Entry 5S5K (X-ray diffraction, 2.41 A resolution); this record covers chains D and E of the 6 polymer chains in the assembly.

# Chain D
Molecule: Tubulin beta-2B chain
Organism: Bos taurus
UniProtKB: Q6B856 (TBB2B_BOVIN); the author numbering skips numbers that UniProt does not, so the offset changes along the chain: 1-42 = UniProt 1-42; 45-360 = UniProt 43-358; 369-455 = UniProt 359-445
Chain sequence (445 residues; row label = number of the first residue in the row; note: 10 numbers in that range are skipped by the numbering (no residue carries them; nothing is unmodelled there)):
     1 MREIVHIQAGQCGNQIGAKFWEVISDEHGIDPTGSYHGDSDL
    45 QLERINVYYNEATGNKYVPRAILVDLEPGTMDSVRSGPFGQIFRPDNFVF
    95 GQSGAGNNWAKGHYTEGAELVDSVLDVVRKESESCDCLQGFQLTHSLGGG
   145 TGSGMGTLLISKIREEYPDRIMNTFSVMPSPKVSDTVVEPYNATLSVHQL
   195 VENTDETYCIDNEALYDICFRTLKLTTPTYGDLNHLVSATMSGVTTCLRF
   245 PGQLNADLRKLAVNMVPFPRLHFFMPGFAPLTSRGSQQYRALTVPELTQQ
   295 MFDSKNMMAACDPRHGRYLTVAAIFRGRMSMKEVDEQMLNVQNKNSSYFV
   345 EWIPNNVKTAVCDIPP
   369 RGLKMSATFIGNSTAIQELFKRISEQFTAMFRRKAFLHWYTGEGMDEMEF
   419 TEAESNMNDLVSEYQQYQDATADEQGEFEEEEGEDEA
Disordered / not traced: 281-282, 442-455
Metal / ion sites: Mg2+: Q11 (together with GDP)
Small-molecule neighbours: GDP (guanosine-5'-diphosphate): G10, Q11, C12, Q15, I16, A99, N101, S140, G142, G143, G144, T145, G146, V171, P173, V177, S178, E183, N206, L209, Y224, L227, N228
Swiss-Prot annotation at these positions:
  - motif: M1 to I4 (MREI motif)
  - binding site (GTP): Q11, E71, S140, G144, T145, G146, N206, N228
  - binding site (Mg(2+)): E71
  - modified residue: S40 (Phosphoserine), T57 (Phosphothreonine), K60 (N6-acetyllysine), S174 (Phosphoserine), T287 (Phosphothreonine), T292 (Phosphothreonine), R320 (Omega-N-methylarginine), E448 (5-glutamyl polyglutamate)
  - cross-link (Glycyl lysine isopeptide (Lys-Gly)): K60 (interchain with G-Cter in ubiquitin), K326 (interchain with G-Cter in ubiquitin)

# Chain E
Molecule: Stathmin-4
Organism: Rattus norvegicus
UniProtKB: P63043 (STMN4_RAT); residues 5-145 here correspond to UniProt positions 49-189 (UniProt number = residue number + 44)
Chain sequence (143 residues; row label = number of the first residue in the row):
     3 MADMEVIELNKCTSGQSFEVILKPPSFDGVPEFNASLPRRRDPSLEEIQK
    53 KLEAAEERRKYQEAELLKHLAEKREHEREVIQKAIEENNNFIKMAKEKLA
   103 QKMESNKENREAHLAAMLERLQEKDKHAEEVRKNKELKEEASR
Disordered / not traced: 3-5, 29-43, 144-145
Sequence notes: initiating methionine (3); expression tag (4)
Swiss-Prot annotation at these positions:
  - modified residue: S46 (Phosphoserine)

# How chain D and chain E interact
Contacting residue pairs - 26 pairs, chain D then chain E:
  Y108(D) - H129(E)  hydrogen bond
  Y108(D) - A130(E)  hydrophobic
  Y108(D) - V133(E)  hydrophobic
  Y108(D) - R134(E)  hydrogen bond (backbone-side chain)
  T109(D) - K137(E)
  A112(D) - R134(E)
  S155(D) - L123(E)
  S155(D) - K126(E)
  K156(D) - D127(E)  salt bridge
  R158(D) - L123(E)
  E159(D) - L120(E)
  E159(D) - L123(E)
  E159(D) - Q124(E)
  E159(D) - D127(E)
  P162(D) - M119(E)
  D163(D) - R112(E)  salt bridge
  Q193(D) - K126(E)  hydrogen bond
  N197(D) - L123(E)
  N197(D) - K126(E)
  T409(D) - K140(E)  hydrogen bond (backbone-side chain)
  G410(D) - K137(E)
  E411(D) - V133(E)
  E411(D) - K137(E)  salt bridge
  G412(D) - V133(E)
  G412(D) - N136(E)
  E417(D) - H129(E)  salt bridge
Interface residues without a listed pair, chain D (17 interface residues in all): M413
Interface residues without a listed pair, chain E (15 interface residues in all): L116

# In short
Chain D and chain E form an interface of 17 and 15 residues respectively, with 4 hydrogen bonds and 4 salt
bridges. Among the polar pairs are K156(D)-D127(E), D163(D)-R112(E) and E411(D)-K137(E). Chain D binds GDP.
Chain D is Tubulin beta-2B chain (Bos taurus) and chain E is Stathmin-4 (Rattus norvegicus); the structure,
Tubulin-Z2472938267-complex, was determined by X-ray diffraction together with 5S4L, 5S4M, 5S4N, 5S4O, 5S4P,
5S4Q and 52 further entries from the same study.
